2BYD - chain A; structure by X-ray diffraction, 2.00 A resolution.

== Chain A ==
Protein: HSPC223
Organism: Homo sapiens
Notes: EC 1.2.1.31
UniProtKB: Q9P0Q3 (Q9P0Q3_HUMAN); residues 24-319 here correspond to UniProt positions 14-309 (UniProt number = residue number - 10)
Amino-acid sequence (323 residues; numbered 1 to 323; the number before each row is that of its first residue):
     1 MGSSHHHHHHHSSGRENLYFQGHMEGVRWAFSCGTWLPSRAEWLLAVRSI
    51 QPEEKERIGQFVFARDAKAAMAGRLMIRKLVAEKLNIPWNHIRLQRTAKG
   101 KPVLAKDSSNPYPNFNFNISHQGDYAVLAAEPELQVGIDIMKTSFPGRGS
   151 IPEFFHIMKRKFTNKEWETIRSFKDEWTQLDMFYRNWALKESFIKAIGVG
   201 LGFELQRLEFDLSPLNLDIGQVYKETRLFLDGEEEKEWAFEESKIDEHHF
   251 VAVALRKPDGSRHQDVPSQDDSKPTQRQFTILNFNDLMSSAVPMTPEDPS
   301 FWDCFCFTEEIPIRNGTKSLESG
Disordered / not traced: 1-17, 258-275, 319-323
From the paper describing this entry:
  - conformationally variable residues (order/disorder transition): His-248 to His-263
  - catalytic residues: Glu-191, Lys-195 (proposed by the authors, not directly observed)
  - catalytic residues: Asp-139
  - mutagenesis - Q122E, D139A, E191A, E191Q (> 300-fold), K195A: decreased catalytic activity
  - mutagenesis - R57A, R96A: increased catalytic activity

== Overview ==
From the paper: catalytic residues Glu-191, Lys-195 and Asp-139; Q122E, D139A and E191A, among others, reduce
catalytic activity; 7 substitutions were tested in all.
Chain A is HSPC223 (Homo sapiens); the structure, Structure of aminoadipate-semialdehyde dehydrogenase-
phosphopantetheinyl transferase, was determined by X-ray diffraction (same publication as 2C43).
